PDB entry 8SAX | electron microscopy, 4.00 A resolution | chains A and C of the 12 polymer chains in the assembly

[Chain A]
Molecule: CH848.10.17.SOSIP gp120
Source organism: HIV-1 06TG.HT008
Reference sequence: A0A1W6IPB2 (A0A1W6IPB2_9HIV1); the construct lacks a stretch of the UniProt sequence and is renumbered around it, so the offset changes along the chain: 34-140 = UniProt 30-136; 153-185 = UniProt 139-171; 186-309 = UniProt 174-297; 312-323 = UniProt 298-309; 5 more segments
Amino-acid sequence (471 residues; row label = number of the first residue in the row; note: 16 numbers in that range are skipped by the numbering (no residue carries them; nothing is unmodelled there); a row labelled like 185a-185b holds insertion residues (185a, then the next letters in order)):
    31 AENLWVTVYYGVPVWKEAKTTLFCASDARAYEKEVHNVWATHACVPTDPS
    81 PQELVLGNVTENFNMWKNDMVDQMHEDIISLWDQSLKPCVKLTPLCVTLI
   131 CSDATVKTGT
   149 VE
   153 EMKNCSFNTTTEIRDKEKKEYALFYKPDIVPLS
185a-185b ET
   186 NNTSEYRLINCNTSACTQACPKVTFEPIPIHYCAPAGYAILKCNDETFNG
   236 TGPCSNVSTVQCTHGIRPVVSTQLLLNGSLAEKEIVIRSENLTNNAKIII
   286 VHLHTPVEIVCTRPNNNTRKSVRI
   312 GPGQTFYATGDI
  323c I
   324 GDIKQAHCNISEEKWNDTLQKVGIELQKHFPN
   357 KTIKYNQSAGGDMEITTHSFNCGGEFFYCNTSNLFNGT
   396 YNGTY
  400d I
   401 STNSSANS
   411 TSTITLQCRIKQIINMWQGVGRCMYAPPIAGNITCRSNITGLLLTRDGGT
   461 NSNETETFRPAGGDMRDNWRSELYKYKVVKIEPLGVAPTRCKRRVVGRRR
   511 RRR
Not modelled in the structure: 31, 506-513
Construct notes: expression tag (31-33, 512-513); conflict Asp133 (Asn129 in A0A1W6IPB2), Thr138 (Asn134 in A0A1W6IPB2), Cys201 (Val189 in A0A1W6IPB2), Cys433 (Ala417 in A0A1W6IPB2), Lys490 (Glu474 in A0A1W6IPB2), Glu492 (Gln476 in A0A1W6IPB2), Val496 (Ile480 in A0A1W6IPB2), Arg500 (Gly484 in A0A1W6IPB2), Cys501 (Ala485 in A0A1W6IPB2), Gly507 (Glu491 in A0A1W6IPB2), Arg509 (Glu493 in A0A1W6IPB2), Arg510 (Lys494 in A0A1W6IPB2)
Disulfides: Cys54-Cys74, Cys119-Cys205, Cys131-Cys157, Cys201-Cys433, Cys218-Cys247, Cys228-Cys239, Cys378-Cys445
Glycans and other covalent adducts: N-acetylglucosamine (NAG) linked to Asn156, Asn301, Asn442

[Chain C]
Molecule: DH270.UCA heavy chain
Source organism: Homo sapiens
Amino-acid sequence (127 residues; row label = number of the first residue in the row):
     1 QVQLVQSGAEVKKPGASVKVSCKASGYTFTGYYMHWVRQAPGQGLEWMGW
    51 INPNSGGTNYAQKFQGRVTMTRDTSISTAYMELSRLRSDDTAVYYCARGG
   101 WISLYYDSSGYPNFDYWGQGTLVTVSG
Disulfides: Cys22-Cys96

[How chain A and chain C interact]
Pairs across the interface - 11 pairs, chain A then chain C:
  Lys137(A) - Thr58(C)
  Lys137(A) - Gln65(C)
  Thr138(A) - Gly57(C)
  Thr138(A) - Thr58(C)
  Thr138(A) - Asn59(C)
  Pro299(A) - Tyr105(C)
  Asp325(A) - Tyr33(C)  hydrogen bond
  Asp325(A) - Asp107(C)
  Lys327(A) - Tyr33(C)  hydrogen bond
  His330(A) - Tyr105(C)  hydrogen bond (side chain-backbone)
  Thr415(A) - Tyr105(C)
Also at the interface, not in a pair above, chain A (10 interface residues in all): Gly139, Gln328, Gln417
Also at the interface, not in a pair above, chain C (13 interface residues in all): Trp50, Asn52, Ile102, Leu104, Tyr106, Ser109

[Summary]
10 residues of chain A and 13 residues of chain C are in contact; the contacts include 3 hydrogen bonds. Polar
pairs include Asp325(A)-Tyr33(C), Lys327(A)-Tyr33(C) and His330(A)-Tyr105(C). N-acetylglucosamine is
covalently linked to Asn156(A), Asn301(A) and Asn442(A).
Chain A is CH848.10.17.SOSIP gp120 (HIV-1 06TG.HT008) and chain C is DH270.UCA heavy chain (Homo sapiens); the
structure, CryoEM structure of DH270.UCA-CH848.10.17DT, was determined by electron microscopy, deposited
together with 8SAL, 8SAN, 8SAQ, 8SAR, 8SAS, 8SAT and 9 further entries.
